7O4K - chains 2 and 7 of the 17 polymer chains in the assembly; structure by electron microscopy, 3.60 A resolution.

# Chain 2
Molecule: General transcription and DNA repair factor IIH subunit TFB2
Source organism: Saccharomyces cerevisiae (strain ATCC 204508 / S288c)
UniProtKB: Q02939 (TFB2_YEAST); residues 1-513 here = UniProt positions 1-513
Amino-acid sequence (517 residues; row label = number of the first residue in the row; numbers below 1 keep their minus sign (Gly-3 is residue -3)):
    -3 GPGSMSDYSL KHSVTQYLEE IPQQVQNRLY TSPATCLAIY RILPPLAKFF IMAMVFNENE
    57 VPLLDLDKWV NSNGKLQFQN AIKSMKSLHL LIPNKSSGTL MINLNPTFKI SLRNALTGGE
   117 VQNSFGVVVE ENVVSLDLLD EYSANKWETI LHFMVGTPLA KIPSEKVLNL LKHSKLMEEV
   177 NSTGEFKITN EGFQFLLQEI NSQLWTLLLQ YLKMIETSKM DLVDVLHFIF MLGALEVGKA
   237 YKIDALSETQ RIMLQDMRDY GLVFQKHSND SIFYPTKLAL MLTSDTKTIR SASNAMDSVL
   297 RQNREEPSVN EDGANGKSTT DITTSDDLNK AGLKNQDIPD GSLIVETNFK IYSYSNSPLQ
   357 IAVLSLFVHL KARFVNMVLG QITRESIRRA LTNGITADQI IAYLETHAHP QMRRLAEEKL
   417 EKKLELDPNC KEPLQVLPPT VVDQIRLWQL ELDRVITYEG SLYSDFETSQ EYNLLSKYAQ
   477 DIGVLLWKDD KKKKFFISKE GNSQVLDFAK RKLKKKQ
Disordered / not traced: -3 to 4, 214-215, 240-241, 264-266, 283-333, 508-513
Construct notes: expression tag (-3 to 0)

# Chain 7
Molecule: General transcription and DNA repair factor IIH helicase subunit XPB
Source organism: Saccharomyces cerevisiae (strain ATCC 204508 / S288c)
Notes: EC 3.6.4.12
UniProtKB: Q00578 (RAD25_YEAST); residue numbers follow UniProt; this construct covers 1-843
Amino-acid sequence (843 residues; row label = number of the first residue in the row):
     1 MTDVEGYQPK SKGKIFPDMG ESFFSSDEDS PATDAEIDEN YDDNRETSEG RGERDTGAMV
    61 TGLKKPRKKT KSSRHTAADS SMNQMDAKDK ALLQDTNSDI PADFVPDSVS GMFRSHDFSY
   121 LRLRPDHASR PLWISPSDGR IILESFSPLA EQAQDFLVTI AEPISRPSHI HEYKITAYSL
   181 YAAVSVGLET DDIISVLDRL SKVPVAESII NFIKGATISY GKVKLVIKHN RYFVETTQAD
   241 ILQMLLNDSV IGPLRIDSDH QVQPPEDVLQ QQLQQTAGKP ATNVNPNDVE AVFSAVIGGD
   301 NEREEEDDDI DAVHSFEIAN ESVEVVKKRC QEIDYPVLEE YDFRNDHRNP DLDIDLKPST
   361 QIRPYQEKSL SKMFGNGRAR SGIIVLPCGA GKTLVGITAA CTIKKSVIVL CTSSVSVMQW
   421 RQQFLQWCTL QPENCAVFTS DNKEMFQTES GLVVSTYSMV ANTRNRSHDS QKVMDFLTGR
   481 EWGFIILDEV HVVPAAMFRR VVSTIAAHAK LGLTATLVRE DDKIGDLNFL IGPKLYEANW
   541 MELSQKGHIA NVQCAEVWCP MTAEFYQEYL RETARKRMLL YIMNPTKFQA CQFLIQYHER
   601 RGDKIIVFSD NVYALQEYAL KMGKPFIYGS TPQQERMNIL QNFQYNDQIN TIFLSKVGDT
   661 SIDLPEATCL IQISSHYGSR RQEAQRLGRI LRAKRRNDEG FNAFFYSLVS KDTQEMYYST
   721 KRQAFLVDQG YAFKVITHLH GMENIPNLAY ASPRERRELL QEVLLKNEEA AGIEVGDDAD
   781 NSVGRGSNGH KRFKSKAVRG EGSLSGLAGG EDMAYMEYST NKNKELKEHH PLIRKMYYKN
   841 LKK
Disordered / not traced: 1-99, 253-312, 768-843
UniProt features mapped onto this chain:
  - motif: Lys64 to His75 (Nuclear localization signal), Asp488 to His491 (DEAH box)
  - binding site (ATP): Leu386 to Thr393
  - modified residue: Ser752 (Phosphoserine)
Small-molecule neighbours: ADP / beryllium trifluoride: Gln361, Arg363, Gln366, Pro387, Cys388, Gly389, Ala390, Gly391, Lys392, Thr393, Leu394, Gln423, Trp427, Glu489, Ala515, Ser661, Asp663, Pro665, Arg689, Arg692

# Interface between chain 2 and chain 7
Contacting residue pairs - 54 pairs, chain 2 then chain 7:
  His148(2) - Ser108(7)
  Thr153(2) - Met112(7)
  Ile340(2) - Phe146(7)  hydrophobic
  Glu342(2) - Pro167(7)
  Glu342(2) - Ser168(7)
  Glu342(2) - His169(7)  hydrogen bond (side chain-backbone)
  Glu342(2) - Ile170(7)  hydrogen bond (side chain-backbone)
  Thr343(2) - Gly730(7)
  Thr343(2) - Ala732(7)
  Asn344(2) - Ser165(7)
  Asn344(2) - Val727(7)
  Lys346(2) - Ser165(7)
  Lys346(2) - Glu172(7)  salt bridge
  Tyr348(2) - Ile170(7)
  Tyr348(2) - Glu172(7)  hydrogen bond
  Tyr350(2) - Trp133(7)
  Tyr350(2) - Glu144(7)  hydrogen bond
  Tyr350(2) - Phe146(7)
  Pro354(2) - Asp107(7)
  Pro354(2) - Ser108(7)
  Pro354(2) - Val109(7)
  Ile357(2) - Phe113(7)  hydrophobic
  Ser361(2) - Met112(7)
  Leu366(2) - Met112(7)  hydrophobic
  Leu366(2) - Phe113(7)  hydrophobic
  Lys367(2) - His116(7)
  Lys367(2) - Arg140(7)
  Ala368(2) - Phe113(7)
  Ala368(2) - His116(7)
  Ala368(2) - Phe118(7)  hydrophobic
  Arg369(2) - Asp107(7)  salt bridge
  Arg369(2) - Val109(7)
  Arg369(2) - Ser110(7)
  Arg369(2) - Phe113(7)
  Arg369(2) - Asp117(7)  salt bridge
  Arg369(2) - Phe118(7)  hydrogen bond (backbone-backbone)
  Arg369(2) - Ser119(7)  hydrogen bond
  Phe370(2) - Phe118(7)  hydrophobic
  Phe370(2) - Ser119(7)
  Phe370(2) - Ile134(7)
  Val371(2) - Ser119(7)
  Val371(2) - Leu121(7)
  Val371(2) - Leu123(7)  hydrophobic
  Asn372(2) - His127(7)
  Met373(2) - Trp133(7)  hydrophobic
  Gln407(2) - Phe146(7)
  Gln407(2) - His169(7)
  Leu411(2) - Ser168(7)
  Leu411(2) - His169(7)
  Thr436(2) - Ala732(7)
  Thr436(2) - Phe733(7)
  Leu443(2) - Trp558(7)  hydrophobic
  Leu443(2) - Val735(7)  hydrophobic
  Arg450(2) - Asp712(7)  salt bridge
Other interface residues (no listed pair), chain 2 (30 interface residues in all): Ala358, Val374, Leu375, His405, Met408
Other interface residues (no listed pair), chain 7 (37 interface residues in all): Ser135, Ile142, Asp728, Tyr731, Lys734, Thr737

# In short
Chain 2 and chain 7 form an interface of 30 and 37 residues respectively, with 6 hydrogen bonds and 4 salt
bridges. Among the polar pairs are Lys346(2)-Glu172(7), Arg369(2)-Asp107(7) and Arg369(2)-Asp117(7). Bound to
chain 7: ADP / beryllium trifluoride.
Here chain 2 is General transcription and DNA repair factor IIH subunit TFB2 and chain 7 is General
transcription and DNA repair factor IIH helicase subunit XPB, both from Saccharomyces cerevisiae (strain ATCC
204508 / S288c). Entry 7O4K (Yeast TFIIH in the contracted state within the pre-initiation complex) was
determined by electron microscopy together with 7O4I, 7O4J, 7O4L, 7O72, 7O73 and 7O75 from the same study.
